PDB entry 8ZYV | electron microscopy, 3.12 A resolution | chains A and B of the 7 polymer chains in the assembly

== Chain A (and B) ==
Protein: PomB
From: Vibrio alginolyticus
Notes: chain B of this document is another copy of the same molecule, construct and numbering; everything in this record applies to it too
UniProtKB: O06874 (O06874_VIBAL); residues 1-315 here = UniProt positions 1-315
Amino-acid sequence (321 residues; row label = number of the first residue in the row):
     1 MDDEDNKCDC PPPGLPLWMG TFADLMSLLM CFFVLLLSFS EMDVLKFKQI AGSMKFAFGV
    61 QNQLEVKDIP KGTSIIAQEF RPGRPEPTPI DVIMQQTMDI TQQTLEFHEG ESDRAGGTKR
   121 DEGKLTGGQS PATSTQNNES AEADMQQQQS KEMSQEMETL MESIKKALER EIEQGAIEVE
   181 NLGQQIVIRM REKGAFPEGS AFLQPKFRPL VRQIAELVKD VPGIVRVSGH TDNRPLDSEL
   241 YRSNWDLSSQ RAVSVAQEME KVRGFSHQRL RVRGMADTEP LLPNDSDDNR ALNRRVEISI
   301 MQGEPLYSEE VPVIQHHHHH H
Not modelled in the structure: 1-13, 60-321 (chain B: 1-13, 61-321)
Construct notes: expression tag (316-321)
What the authors report for this chain:
  - binding site for Na+: L35
  - specificity-determining residues: L35 (by similarity / conservation)

== Chain A / chain B interface ==
Contacting residue pairs (53; chain A residue first):
  G14(A) - L15(B)
  L15(A) - L15(B)  hydrogen bond (backbone-backbone)
  L15(A) - P16(B)
  L15(A) - L17(B)
  L15(A) - M19(B)
  L15(A) - G20(B)
  P16(A) - L15(B)
  L17(A) - L15(B)  hydrophobic
  M19(A) - G20(B)
  G20(A) - L15(B)
  F22(A) - A23(B)  hydrophobic
  A23(A) - F22(B)  hydrophobic
  A23(A) - A23(B)  hydrophobic
  M26(A) - M26(B)  hydrophobic
  M26(A) - S27(B)
  M26(A) - M30(B)  hydrophobic
  S27(A) - M26(B)
  L29(A) - M30(B)  hydrophobic
  M30(A) - M26(B)  hydrophobic
  M30(A) - L29(B)  hydrophobic
  M30(A) - F33(B)  hydrophobic
  F33(A) - M30(B)  hydrophobic
  F33(A) - V34(B)  hydrophobic
  F33(A) - L37(B)  hydrophobic
  V34(A) - F33(B)  hydrophobic
  L35(A) - I50(B)  hydrophobic
  L35(A) - M54(B)  hydrophobic
  L36(A) - L37(B)
  L37(A) - F33(B)  hydrophobic
  L37(A) - L36(B)  hydrophobic
  L37(A) - L37(B)
  L37(A) - S40(B)
  S38(A) - K46(B)
  F39(A) - M42(B)  hydrophobic
  F39(A) - D43(B)  hydrogen bond (backbone-backbone)
  F39(A) - K46(B)
  F39(A) - F47(B)
  F39(A) - I50(B)  hydrophobic
  S40(A) - L37(B)
  S40(A) - S40(B)
  S40(A) - E41(B)
  S40(A) - K46(B)
  E41(A) - S40(B)
  E41(A) - E41(B)  hydrogen bond (backbone-backbone)
  E41(A) - K46(B)  salt bridge
  M42(A) - L36(B)  hydrophobic
  M42(A) - F39(B)
  M42(A) - S40(B)
  D43(A) - F39(B)  hydrogen bond (backbone-backbone)
  K46(A) - F39(B)
  F47(A) - F39(B)  hydrophobic
  I50(A) - F39(B)  hydrophobic
  M54(A) - L35(B)  hydrophobic
Also at the interface, not in a pair above, chain B (27 interface residues in all): G14, F32

== Summary ==
Chain A and chain B each contribute 27 residues to their interface; the contacts include 4 hydrogen bonds and
1 salt bridge. Polar contacts include E41(A)-K46(B), L15(A)-L15(B) and F39(A)-D43(B). The paper reports a
binding site for Na+ at L35(A); the specificity determinant L35(A).
Chain A and chain B are both PomB (Vibrio alginolyticus); the structure, Bacterial flagellar sodium-driven
stator PomA5PomB2 with 100 mM NaCl, was determined by electron microscopy together with 8ZYW, 8ZYZ, 8ZZ0 and
9IJM from the same study.
